8ITF - chains A and S of the 6 polymer chains in the assembly; structure by electron microscopy, 3.46 A resolution.

== Chain A ==
Molecule: Guanine nucleotide-binding protein G(s) subunit alpha isoforms short
From: Homo sapiens
Amino-acid sequence (362 residues; row label = number of the first residue in the row; note: 33 numbers in that range are skipped by the numbering (no residue carries them; nothing is unmodelled there); numbering starts at 0):
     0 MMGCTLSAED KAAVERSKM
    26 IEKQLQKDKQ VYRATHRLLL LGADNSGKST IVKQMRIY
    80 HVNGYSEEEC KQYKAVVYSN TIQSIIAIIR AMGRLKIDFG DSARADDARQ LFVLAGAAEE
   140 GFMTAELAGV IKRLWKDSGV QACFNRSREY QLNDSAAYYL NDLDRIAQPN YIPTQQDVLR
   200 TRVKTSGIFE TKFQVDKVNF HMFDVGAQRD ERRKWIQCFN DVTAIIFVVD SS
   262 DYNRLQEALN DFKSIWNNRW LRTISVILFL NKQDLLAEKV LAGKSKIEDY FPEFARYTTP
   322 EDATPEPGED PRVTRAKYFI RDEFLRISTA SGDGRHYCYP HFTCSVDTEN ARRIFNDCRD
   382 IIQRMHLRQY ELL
Disordered / not traced: 0-3, 80-201, 262-264

== Chain S ==
Molecule: scFv16
From: synthetic construct
Notes: antibody fragment or engineered binder
Amino-acid sequence (285 residues; row label = number of the first residue in the row; note: 16 numbers in that range are skipped by the numbering (no residue carries them; nothing is unmodelled there); a row labelled like 120A-120Q holds insertion residues (120A, then the next letters in order); numbers below 1 keep their minus sign (Met-36 is residue -36)):
   -36 MLLVNQSHQG FNKEHTSKMV SAIVLYVLLA AAAHSAFAVQ LVESGGGLVQ PGGSRKLSCS
    24 ASGFAFSSFG MHWVRQAPEK GLEWVAYISS GSGTIYYADT VKGRFTISRD DPKNTLFLQM
    84 TSLRSEDTAM YYCVRSIYYY GSSPFDFWGQ GTTLTVS
120A-120Q AGGGGSGGGGSGGGGSA
   137 DIVMTQATSS VPVTPGESVS ISCRSSKSLL HSNGNTYLYW FLQRPGQSPQ LLIYRMSNLA
   197 SGVPDRFSGS GSGTAFTLTI SRLEAEDVGV YYCMQHLEYP LTFGAGTKLE L
Disordered / not traced: -36 to 1, 120A-120Q, 246-247
Cystine bridges: Cys22-Cys96

== Chain A / chain S interface ==
Pairs across the interface (18):
  Thr4(A) - His167(S)
  Ser6(A) - His167(S)  hydrogen bond
  Ser6(A) - Asn169(S)  hydrogen bond
  Ser6(A) - Tyr173(S)
  Ala7(A) - His232(S)
  Ala7(A) - Tyr235(S)  hydrogen bond (backbone-side chain)
  Glu8(A) - Tyr101(S)
  Glu8(A) - Pro107(S)
  Glu8(A) - Tyr173(S)
  Glu8(A) - Tyr175(S)
  Glu8(A) - Arg191(S)  salt bridge
  Lys10(A) - Tyr235(S)
  Ala11(A) - Tyr101(S)  hydrophobic
  Arg15(A) - Ser31(S)
  Arg15(A) - Ile100(S)
  Arg15(A) - Tyr101(S)
  Met18(A) - Ser53(S)
  Met18(A) - Gly54(S)
Other interface residues (no listed pair), chain A (10 interface residues in all): Leu5, Ala12
Other interface residues (no listed pair), chain S (16 interface residues in all): Tyr59, Tyr102, Leu233

== Summary ==
10 residues of chain A and 16 residues of chain S are in contact; the contacts include 3 hydrogen bonds and 1
salt bridge. Polar pairs include Glu8(A)-Arg191(S), Ser6(A)-His167(S) and Ser6(A)-Asn169(S).
Chain A is Guanine nucleotide-binding protein G(s) subunit alpha isoforms short (Homo sapiens) and chain S is
scFv16 (synthetic construct); the structure, Cryo-EM structure of the DMCHA-bound mTAAR9-Gs complex, was
determined by electron microscopy (same publication as 8IW1, 8IW4, 8IW7 and 8IW9).
